Entry 3I55 (X-ray diffraction, 3.11 A resolution); this record covers chains 0 and T of the 32 polymer chains in the assembly.

# Chain 0
Molecule: 23S ribosomal RNA
Organism: Haloarcula marismortui ATCC 43049
Sequence (2923 nucleotides; each row starts with the number of its first residue):
     1 GUUGGCUACU AUGCCAGCUG GUGGAUUGCU CGGCUCAGGC GCUGAUGAAG GACGUGCCAA
    61 GCUGCGAUAA GCUGUGGGGA GCCGCACGGA GGCGAAGAAC CACAGAUUUC CGAAUGAGAA
   121 UCUCUCUAAC AAUUGCUUCG CGCAAUGAGG AACCCCGAGA ACUGAAACAU CUCAGUAUCG
   181 GGAGGAACAG AAAACGCAAC GUGAUGUCGU UAGUAACCGC GAGUGAACGC GAUACAGCCC
   241 AAACCGAAGC CCUCACGGGC AAUGUGGUGU CAGGGCUACC UCUCAUCAGC CGACCGUCUU
   301 CACGAAGUCU CUUGGAAUAG AGCGUGAUAC AGGGUGACAA CCCCGUACUG AAGACCAGUA
   361 CGCUGUGCGG UAGUGCCAGA GUAGCGGGGG UUGGAUAUCC CUCGCGAAUA ACGCAGGCAU
   421 CGACUGCGAA GGCUAAACAC AACCUGAGAC CGAUAGUGAA CAAGUAGUGU GAACGAACGC
   481 UGCAAAGUAC CCUCAGAAGG GAGGCGAAAU AGAGCAUGAA AUCAGUUGGC GAUCGAGCGA
   541 CAGGGCAUAC AAGGUCCCUU GACGAAUGAC CGAGACGCGA GUCUCCAGUA AGACUCACGG
   601 GAAGCCGAUG UUCUGUCGUA CGUUUUGAAA AACGAGCCAG GGAGUGUGUC UGUAUGGCAA
   661 GUCUAACCGG AGUAUCCGGG GAGGCACAGG GAAACCGACA UGGCCGCAGG GCUUUGCCCG
   721 AGGGCCGCCG UCUUCAAGGG CGGGGAGCCA UGUGGACACG ACCCGAAUCC GGACGAUCUA
   781 CGCAUGGACA AGAUGAAGCG UGCCGAAAGG CACGUGGAAG UCUGUUAGAG UUGGUGUCCU
   841 ACAAUACCCU CUCGUGAUCU AUGUGUAGGG GUGAAAGGCC CAUCGAGUCC GGCAACAGCU
   901 GGUUCCAAUC GAAACAUGUC GAAGCAUGAC CUCCGCCGAG GUAGUCUGUG AGGUAGAGCG
   961 ACCGAUUGGU GUGUCCGCCU CCGAGAGGAG UCGGCACACC UGUCAAACUC CAAACUUACA
  1021 GACGCUGUUU GACGCGGGGA UUCCGGUGCG CGGGGUAAGC CUGUGUACCA GGAGGGGAAC
  1081 AACCCAGAGA UAGGUUAAGG UCCCCAAGUG UGGAUUAAGU GUAAUCCUCU GAAGGUGGUC
  1141 UCGAGCCCUA GACAGCCGGG AGGUGAGCUU AGAAGCAGCU ACCCUCUAAG AAAAGCGUAA
  1201 CAGCUUACCG GCCGAGGUUU GAGGCGCCCA AAAUGAUCGG GACUCAAAUC CACCACCGAG
  1261 ACCUGUCCGU ACCACUCAUA CUGGUAAUCG AGUAGAUUGG CGCUCUAAUU GGAUGGAAGC
  1321 AGGGGCGAGA GCUCCUGUGG ACCGAUUAGU GACGAAAAUC CUGGCCAUAG UAGCAGCGAU
  1381 AGUCGGGUGA GAACCCCGAC GGCCUAAUGG AUAAGGGUUC CUCAGCACUG CUGAUCAGCU
  1441 GAGGGUUAGC CGGUCCUAAG UCUCACCGCA ACUCGACUGA GACGAAAUGG GAAACAGGUU
  1501 AAUAUUCCUG UGCCAUCAUG CAGUGAAAGU UGACGCCCUG GGGUCGAUCA CGCCGGGCAU
  1561 UCGCCCGGUC GAACCGUCCA ACUCCGUGGA AGCCGUAAUG GCAGGAAGCG GACGAACGGC
  1621 GGCAUAGGGA AACGUGAUUC AACCUGGGGC CCAUGAAAAG ACGAGCAUGA UGUCCGUACC
  1681 GAGAACCGAC ACAGGUGUCC AUGGCGGCGA AAGCCAAGGC CUGUCGGGAG CAACCAACGU
  1741 UAGGGAAUUC GGCAAGUUAG UCCCGUACCU UCGGAAGAAG GGAUGCCUGC UCCGGAACGG
  1801 AGCAGGUCGC AGUGACUCGG AAGCUCGGAC UGUCUAGUAA CAACAUAGGU GACCGCAAAU
  1861 CCGCAAGGAC UCGUACGGUC ACUGAAUCCU GCCCAGUGCA GGUAUCUGAA CACCUCGUAC
  1921 AAGAGGACGA AGGACCUGUC AACGGCGGGG GUAACUAUGA CCCUCUUAAG GUAGCGUAGU
  1981 ACCUUGCCGC AUCAGUAGCG GCUUGCAUGA AUGGAUUAAC CAGAGCUUCA CUGUCCCAAC
  2041 GUUGGGCCCG GUGAACUGUA CAUUCCAGUG CGGAGUCUGG AGACACCCAG GGGGAAGCGA
  2101 AGACCCUAUG GAGCUUUACU GCAGGCUGUC GCUGAGACGU GGUCGCCGAU GUGCAGCAUA
  2161 GGUAGGAGUC GUUACAGAGG UACCCGCGCU AGCGGGCCAC CCAGACAACA GUGAAAUACU
  2221 ACCCGUCGGU GACUGCGACU CUCACUCCGG GAGGAGGACA CCGAUAGCCG GGCAGUUUGA
  2281 CUGGGGCGGU ACGCGCUCGA AAAGAUAUCG AGCGCGCCCU AUGGUCAUCU CAGCCGGGAC
  2341 AGAGACCCGG CGAAGAGUGC AAGAGCAAAA GAUGACUUGA CAGUGUUCUU CCCAACGAGG
  2401 AACGCUGACG CGAAAGCGUG GUCUAGCGAA CCAAUUAGCC UGCUUGAUGC GGGCAAUUGA
  2461 UGACAGAAAA GCUACCCUAG GGAUAACAGA GUCGUCACUC GCAAGAGCAC AUAUCGACCG
  2521 AGUGGCUUGC UACCUCGAUG UCGGUUCCCU CCAUCCUGCC CGUGCAGAAG CGGGCAAGGG
  2581 UGAGGUUGUU CGCCUAUUAA AGGAGGUCGU GAGCUGGGUU UAGACCGUCG UGAGACAGGU
  2641 CGGCUGCUAU CUACUGGGUG UGUAAUGGUG UCUGACAAGA ACGACCGUAU AGUACGAGAG
  2701 GAACUACGGU UGGUGGCCAC UGGUGUACCG GUUGUUCGAG AGAGCACGUG CCGGGUAGCC
  2761 ACGCCACACG GGGUAAGAGC UGAACGCAUC UAAGCUCGAA ACCCACUUGG AAAAGAGACA
  2821 CCGCCGAGGU CCCGCGUACA AGACGCGGUC GAUAGACUCG GGGUGUGCGC GUCGAGGUAA
  2881 CGAGACGUUA AGCCCACGAG CACUAACAGA CCAAAGCCAU CAU
Disordered / not traced: 1-9, 126-127, 715, 971-998, 1560, 1952-1963, 2137-2236, 2339-2343, 2665-2666, 2915-2923
Modified / non-standard residues: 1MA (6-hydro-1-methyladenosine-5'-monophosphate) at position 628, OMU (o2'-methyluridine 5'-monophosphate) at position 2587, OMG (o2'-methylguanosine-5'-monophosphate) at position 2588, UR3 (3-methyluridine-5'-monophoshate) at position 2619, PSU (pseudouridine-5'-monophosphate) at position 2621
Metal / ion sites: Mg2+ site 1 near G28 (its only coordinating residue here); Na+ site 1: C40, G41; Na+ site 2 near G56 (its only coordinating residue here); Sr2+ site 1 near A86 (its only coordinating residue here); Na+ site 3 near U108 (its only coordinating residue here); Mg2+ site 2 near U115 (its only coordinating residue here); Na+ site 4 near C141 (its only coordinating residue here); Na+ site 5 near U146 (its only coordinating residue here); Mg2+ site 3: C162, U163, U2276; Na+ site 6: A165, A166; Mg2+ site 4 near A166 (its only coordinating residue here); Mg2+ site 5: A167, C168; 67 more Mg2+ sites not listed; 43 more Na+ sites not listed; 37 more Sr2+ sites not listed
Ligand contacts: Mycalamide A (MYL): A2430, C2431, C2432, A2433, G2459, A2460

# Chain T
Molecule: 50S ribosomal protein L24P
Organism: Haloarcula marismortui
UniProt: P10972 (RL24_HALMA); residues 0-119 here correspond to UniProt positions 1-120 (UniProt number = residue number + 1)
Amino-acid sequence (120 residues; each row starts with the number of its first residue; numbering starts at 0):
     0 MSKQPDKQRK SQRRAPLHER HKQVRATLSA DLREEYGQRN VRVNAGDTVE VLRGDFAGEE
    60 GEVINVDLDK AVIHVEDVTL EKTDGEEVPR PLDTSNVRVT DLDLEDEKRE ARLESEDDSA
Disordered / not traced: 0
Metal / ion sites: Na+: Ser94, Asn95 (shared with U335(0), C342(0) of chain 0); Mg2+: Leu112, Ser114, Asp117

# Chain 0 / chain T interface
Contacting residue pairs - 108 pairs, chain 0 then chain T:
  U30(0) - Asp5(T)  hydrogen bond to the sugar
  U30(0) - Arg8(T)  salt bridge to the phosphate
  C31(0) - Asp5(T)  phosphate contact
  C31(0) - Arg8(T)  salt bridge to the phosphate
  C31(0) - Arg12(T)  salt bridge to the phosphate
  C31(0) - Arg13(T)  hydrogen bond to the phosphate
  G32(0) - Asp5(T)  base contact
  G32(0) - Lys9(T)  salt bridge to the phosphate
  G32(0) - Arg13(T)  salt bridge to the phosphate
  G77(0) - His17(T)  base contact
  G78(0) - His17(T)  sugar contact
  G78(0) - His20(T)  sugar contact
  G79(0) - His20(T)  sugar contact
  G79(0) - Arg41(T)  phosphate contact
  G79(0) - Lys107(T)  hydrogen bond to the base
  G79(0) - Arg111(T)  salt bridge to the phosphate
  A80(0) - Arg41(T)  sugar contact
  A80(0) - Asn43(T)  hydrogen bond to the phosphate
  A80(0) - Arg111(T)  salt bridge to the phosphate
  G81(0) - Arg41(T)  salt bridge to the phosphate
  G81(0) - Val42(T)  phosphate contact
  G81(0) - Asn43(T)  phosphate contact
  G81(0) - Ala44(T)  hydrogen bond to the phosphate
  G81(0) - Val65(T)  sugar contact
  G81(0) - Leu67(T)  phosphate contact
  C82(0) - Leu16(T)  phosphate contact
  C82(0) - Leu67(T)  hydrogen bond to the phosphate
  C87(0) - Asp68(T)  phosphate contact
  C87(0) - Lys69(T)  base contact
  A95(0) - Asp105(T)  base contact
  G97(0) - Asp105(T)  hydrogen bond to the base
  G97(0) - Glu106(T)  base contact
  G97(0) - Lys107(T)  base contact
  A99(0) - Leu16(T)  sugar contact
  A99(0) - His17(T)  base contact
  A99(0) - His20(T)  hydrogen bond to the base
  C100(0) - Pro15(T)  sugar contact
  C100(0) - Leu16(T)  sugar contact
  C100(0) - His17(T)  hydrogen bond to the sugar
  C101(0) - His17(T)  sugar contact
  C303(0) - Asp116(T)  sugar contact
  C303(0) - Ser118(T)  hydrogen bond to the phosphate
  G304(0) - Ser118(T)  phosphate contact
  A306(0) - Arg38(T)  salt bridge to the phosphate
  G307(0) - Arg38(T)  salt bridge to the phosphate
  U308(0) - Arg32(T)  salt bridge to the phosphate
  U308(0) - Arg38(T)  salt bridge to the phosphate
  U308(0) - Arg52(T)  hydrogen bond to the base
  U308(0) - Ser94(T)  base contact
  U308(0) - Asn95(T)  base contact
  U308(0) - Arg97(T)  sugar contact
  C309(0) - Arg97(T)  salt bridge to the phosphate
  G315(0) - Asp54(T)  hydrogen bond to the sugar
  A316(0) - Arg52(T)  phosphate contact
  A316(0) - Asp54(T)  sugar contact
  A317(0) - Arg52(T)  phosphate contact
  U318(0) - Arg52(T)  salt bridge to the phosphate
  A331(0) - Ser1(T)  base contact
  G332(0) - Lys2(T)  hydrogen bond to the sugar
  G332(0) - Gln3(T)  sugar contact
  G332(0) - Pro4(T)  sugar contact
  G332(0) - Gln7(T)  hydrogen bond to the base
  G333(0) - Pro4(T)  phosphate contact
  G333(0) - Gln7(T)  sugar contact
  G333(0) - Arg8(T)  phosphate contact
  G333(0) - Gln11(T)  hydrogen bond to the sugar
  G334(0) - Arg8(T)  salt bridge to the phosphate
  G334(0) - Gln11(T)  sugar contact
  G334(0) - Ser94(T)  hydrogen bond to the base
  U335(0) - Asp92(T)  sugar contact
  U335(0) - Asn95(T)  hydrogen bond to the sugar
  G336(0) - Gly53(T)  base contact
  G336(0) - Asp54(T)  hydrogen bond to the base
  G336(0) - Arg89(T)  base contact
  G336(0) - Asn95(T)  hydrogen bond to the phosphate
  C342(0) - Thr26(T)  phosphate contact
  C342(0) - Ser94(T)  hydrogen bond to the sugar
  C343(0) - Lys21(T)  sugar contact
  C343(0) - Arg24(T)  sugar contact
  C343(0) - Thr26(T)  hydrogen bond to the phosphate
  C343(0) - Arg38(T)  phosphate contact
  C343(0) - Asn39(T)  phosphate contact
  C343(0) - Ser94(T)  hydrogen bond to the sugar
  C344(0) - Lys21(T)  phosphate contact
  C344(0) - Arg24(T)  salt bridge to the phosphate
  C344(0) - Asn39(T)  hydrogen bond to the phosphate
  G345(0) - Lys21(T)  salt bridge to the phosphate
  G446(0) - Ser1(T)  phosphate contact
  G446(0) - Lys6(T)  salt bridge to the phosphate
  A447(0) - Ser1(T)  hydrogen bond to the phosphate
  A447(0) - Lys2(T)  hydrogen bond to the phosphate
  A447(0) - Gln3(T)  phosphate contact
  G448(0) - Lys2(T)  salt bridge to the phosphate
  G448(0) - Gln3(T)  hydrogen bond to the phosphate
  C483(0) - Arg89(T)  hydrogen bond to the base
  A484(0) - Leu79(T)  sugar contact
  A484(0) - Arg89(T)  hydrogen bond to the sugar
  A484(0) - Pro90(T)  sugar contact
  A485(0) - Pro90(T)  phosphate contact
  A486(0) - Leu79(T)  sugar contact
  A486(0) - Glu80(T)  hydrogen bond to the sugar
  A486(0) - Lys81(T)  salt bridge to the phosphate
  A486(0) - Val87(T)  phosphate contact
  G487(0) - Lys81(T)  phosphate contact
  G487(0) - Thr82(T)  hydrogen bond to the phosphate
  U488(0) - Thr82(T)  sugar contact
  A489(0) - Thr82(T)  base contact
  A489(0) - Asp83(T)  sugar contact
Interface residues without a listed pair, chain 0 (48 interface residues in all): C83, C85, G504
Interface residues without a listed pair, chain T (56 interface residues in all): Ala25, Leu51, Asp66, Arg108, Asp117

# In short
Chain 0 and chain T form an interface of 48 and 56 residues respectively; the contacts include 30 hydrogen
bonds and 20 salt bridges. Polar pairs include G79(0)-Lys107(T), G97(0)-Asp105(T) and A99(0)-His20(T). Chain 0
binds Mycalamide A. C40(0) and G41(0) coordinate Na+ site 1.
Here chain 0 is 23S ribosomal RNA (Haloarcula marismortui ATCC 43049) and chain T is 50S ribosomal protein
L24P (Haloarcula marismortui). Entry 3I55 (Co-crystal structure of Mycalamide A Bound to the Large Ribosomal
Subunit) was determined by X-ray diffraction, deposited together with 3I56.
